PDB entry 5PAB | X-ray diffraction, 1.99 A resolution | chains H and L

Chain H:
Name: Coagulation factor VII heavy chain
From: Homo sapiens
Notes: EC 3.4.21.21
UniProt: P08709 (FA7_HUMAN); residues 1-254 here correspond to UniProt positions 213-466 (UniProt number = residue number + 212)
Amino-acid sequence (254 residues; numbered 1 to 254; the number before each row is that of its first residue):
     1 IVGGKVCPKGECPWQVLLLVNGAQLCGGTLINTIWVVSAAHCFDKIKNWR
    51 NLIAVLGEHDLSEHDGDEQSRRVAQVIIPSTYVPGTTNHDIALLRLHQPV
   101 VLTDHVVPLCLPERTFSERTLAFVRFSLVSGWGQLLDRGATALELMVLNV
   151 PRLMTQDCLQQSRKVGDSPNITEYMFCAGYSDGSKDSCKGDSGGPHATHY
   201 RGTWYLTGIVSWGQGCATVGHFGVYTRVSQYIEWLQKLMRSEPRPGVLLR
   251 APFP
Not modelled in the structure: 164-169
Disulfides: C7-C12, C26-C42, C158-C177, C188-C216
Modified positions: M146 (S-oxymethionine; MHO)
Bound ions: Ca2+: E58, D60, E63, E68
Small-molecule neighbours: 7XD (1-[[3-[2-oxidanyl-3-(1H-pyrrolo[3,2-c]pyridin-2-yl)phenyl]phenyl]methyl]-3-phenyl-urea): L25, C26, H41, C42, D44, K45, P84, G85, S187, C188, K189, S192, V210, S211, W212, G213, G215, C216
UniProt features mapped onto this chain:
  - active site (Charge relay system): H41, D90, S192
  - binding site (substrate): D186
  - glycosylation: N170 (N-linked (GlcNAc...) asparagine)

Chain L:
Name: Coagulation factor VII light chain
From: Homo sapiens
Notes: EC 3.4.21.21
UniProt: P08709 (FA7_HUMAN); residues 89-152 here correspond to UniProt positions 149-212 (UniProt number = residue number + 60)
Amino-acid sequence (64 residues; numbered 89 to 152; the number before each row is that of its first residue):
    89 LICVNENGGCEQYCSDHTGTKRSCRCHEGYSLLADGVSCTPTVEYPCGKI
   139 PILEKRNASKPQGR
Not modelled in the structure: 144-152
Disulfides: C91-C102, C98-C112, C114-C127
UniProt features mapped onto this chain:
  - site: R152 (Cleavage)
  - glycosylation: N145 (N-linked (GlcNAc...) asparagine)

Chain H / chain L interface:
Pairs across the interface - 46 pairs, chain H then chain L:
  K9(H) - I140(L)
  G10(H) - I138(L)
  E11(H) - I138(L)
  E11(H) - I140(L)
  E11(H) - L141(L)
  W14(H) - G136(L)
  W14(H) - K137(L)
  W14(H) - I138(L)  hydrophobic
  L102(H) - Y133(L)
  T103(H) - Y133(L)
  D104(H) - Y133(L)  hydrogen bond
  D104(H) - P139(L)
  D104(H) - K143(L)  salt bridge
  V107(H) - P134(L)
  V107(H) - K137(L)
  V107(H) - P139(L)
  P108(H) - C135(L)
  P108(H) - G136(L)  hydrogen bond (backbone-backbone)
  L109(H) - C135(L)
  C110(H) - C135(L)  disulfide
  C110(H) - G136(L)
  L111(H) - Y101(L)
  L111(H) - H115(L)
  P112(H) - Y101(L)
  E113(H) - Y101(L)
  E113(H) - R113(L)  salt bridge
  F116(H) - N95(L)
  F116(H) - Q100(L)
  F116(H) - Y101(L)  hydrophobic
  R119(H) - C91(L)
  T120(H) - N95(L)  hydrogen bond
  Y200(H) - N95(L)
  Y200(H) - E99(L)
  R201(H) - E94(L)  hydrogen bond (side chain-backbone)
  R201(H) - N95(L)
  R201(H) - G97(L)  hydrogen bond (side chain-backbone)
  R201(H) - C98(L)  hydrogen bond (side chain-backbone)
  R201(H) - E99(L)
  G202(H) - K137(L)  hydrogen bond (backbone-side chain)
  T203(H) - Y118(L)
  T203(H) - C135(L)
  T203(H) - G136(L)
  T203(H) - K137(L)  hydrogen bond
  W204(H) - G136(L)  hydrogen bond (backbone-backbone)
  Y205(H) - Q100(L)
  Y205(H) - Y101(L)
Other interface residues (no listed pair), chain H (25 interface residues in all): P13, T115
Other interface residues (no listed pair), chain L (26 interface residues in all): V92, C102, D104, S126, E142
Inter-chain disulfides: C110(H)-C135(L)

In short:
The interface between chain H and chain L involves 25 residues on one side and 26 on the other, with 1
disulfide bond, 9 hydrogen bonds and 2 salt bridges. Polar contacts include D104(H)-K143(L), E113(H)-R113(L)
and D104(H)-Y133(L). Bound to chain H: compound 7XD.
Chain H is Coagulation factor VII heavy chain and chain L is Coagulation factor VII light chain, both from
Homo sapiens; the structure, Crystal Structure of Factor VIIa in complex with
1-[[3-[2-hydroxy-3-(1H-pyrrolo[3,2-c]pyridin-2-yl)phenyl]phenyl]methyl]-3-phenylurea, was determined by X-ray
diffraction.
